Entry 7WWV (electron microscopy, 3.20 A resolution); this record covers chains C and M of the 11 polymer chains in the assembly.

Chain C:
Protein: Csy3
Organism: Vibrio phage ICP1_2011_A
Reference sequence: M1Q7R8 (M1Q7R8_9CAUD); numbering as in UniProt (aligned over 1-306)
Amino-acid sequence (327 residues; each row starts with the number of its first residue; numbers below 1 keep their minus sign (Met-20 is residue -20)):
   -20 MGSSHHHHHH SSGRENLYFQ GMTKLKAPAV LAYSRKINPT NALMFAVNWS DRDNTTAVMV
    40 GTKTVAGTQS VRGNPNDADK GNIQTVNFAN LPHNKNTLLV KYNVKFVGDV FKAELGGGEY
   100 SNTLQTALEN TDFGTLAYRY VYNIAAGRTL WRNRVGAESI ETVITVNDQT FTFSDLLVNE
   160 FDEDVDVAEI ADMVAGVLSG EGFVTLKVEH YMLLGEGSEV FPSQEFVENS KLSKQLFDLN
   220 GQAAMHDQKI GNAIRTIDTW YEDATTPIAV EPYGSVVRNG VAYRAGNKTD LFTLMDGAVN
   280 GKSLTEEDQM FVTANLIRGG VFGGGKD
Disordered / not traced: -20 to 2, 304-306
Sequence notes: initiating methionine (-20); expression tag (-19 to 0)

Chain M:
Molecule: guide-RNA
Organism: Vibrio phage ICP1_2011_A
Sequence (60 nucleotides; each row starts with the number of its first residue):
     1 CUUAAAGAGU CAACCCUUUG CUUAUCUUCC CUAUUUAAAU GUUAGCAGCC GCAUAGGCUG
Disordered / not traced: 1, 41-60

Chain C / chain M interface:
Pairs across the interface (23; chain C residue first):
  Ala11(C) with U35(M), base contact
  Tyr12(C) with U35(M), hydrogen bond to the sugar
  Ser13(C) with U35(M), phosphate contact
  Arg14(C) with U36(M), sugar contact; A37(M), salt bridge to the phosphate
  Glu93(C) with U35(M), sugar contact
  Leu94(C) with U34(M), base contact; U35(M), sugar contact
  Gln203(C) with A39(M), base contact
  Glu204(C) with A39(M), sugar contact
  Phe205(C) with A39(M), phosphate contact; U40(M), phosphate contact
  Lys228(C) with A38(M), hydrogen bond to the sugar; A39(M), salt bridge to the phosphate
  Asn231(C) with A38(M), hydrogen bond to the phosphate
  Arg257(C) with A38(M), hydrogen bond to the base; A39(M), base contact; U40(M), hydrogen bond to the base
  Arg297(C) with A37(M), hydrogen bond to the sugar
  Gly298(C) with U36(M), sugar contact
  Gly299(C) with U35(M), sugar contact; U36(M), hydrogen bond to the sugar
  Val300(C) with U35(M), base contact
Other interface residues (no listed pair), chain C (20 interface residues in all): Trp130, His225, Gln227, Arg234

In short:
Chain C and chain M form an interface of 20 and 7 residues respectively, with 7 hydrogen bonds and 2 salt
bridges. Polar pairs include Arg257(C)-A38(M), Arg257(C)-U40(M) and Tyr12(C)-U35(M).
Chain C is Csy3 and chain M is guide-RNA, both from Vibrio phage ICP1_2011_A; the structure, DNA bound-ICP1
Csy complex, was determined by electron microscopy (same publication as 7WKO, 7WKP and 7WWU).
